Entry 8DJW (X-ray diffraction, 1.80 A resolution); this record covers chain A.

# Chain A
Molecule: L-ascorbate peroxidase
From: Sorghum bicolor
Notes: EC 1.11.1.11
Reference sequence: C5WNL8 (C5WNL8_SORBI); residues 1-250 here = UniProt positions 1-250
Sequence (250 residues; each row starts with the number of its first residue):
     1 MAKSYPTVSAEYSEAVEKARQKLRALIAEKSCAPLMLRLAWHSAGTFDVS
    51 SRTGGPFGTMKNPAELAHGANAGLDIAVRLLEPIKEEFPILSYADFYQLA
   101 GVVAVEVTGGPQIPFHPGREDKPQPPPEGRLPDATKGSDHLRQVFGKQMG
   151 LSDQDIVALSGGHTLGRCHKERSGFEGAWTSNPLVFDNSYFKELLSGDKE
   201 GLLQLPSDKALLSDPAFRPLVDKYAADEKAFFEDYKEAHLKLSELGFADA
Metal / ion sites: heme Fe: His163 (together with oxygen molecule); Na+: Thr164, Thr180, Asn182, Val185
Ligand contacts: heme / oxygen molecule: Pro34, Leu35, Leu37, Arg38, Trp41, His42, Pro132, Asp133, Ala134, Leu141, Phe145, Leu159, Ser160, Gly162, His163, Leu165, Gly166, Arg167, Cys168, His169, Arg172, Ser173, Phe175, Trp179, Leu205, Ser207, Tyr235
Reported in the primary citation:
  - binding site for oxygen molecule: Arg38, Trp41, His42
  - catalytic residues: Arg38, Trp41, His42
  - mutagenesis - R38L, W41F, H42A, R172A: decreased catalytic activity on ascorbate
  - mutagenesis - R172A: decreased catalytic activity on p-coumarate
  - mutagenesis - W41F, H42A: decreased catalytic activity on polymerization

# Overview
Bound to chain A: heme / oxygen molecule. Thr164, Thr180, Asn182 and Val185 form the Na+ site. From the paper:
catalytic residues Arg38, Trp41 and His42; R38L, W41F and H42A, among others, reduce catalytic activity on
ascorbate.
Chain A is L-ascorbate peroxidase (Sorghum bicolor); the structure, Cytosolic ascorbate peroxidase from
Sorghum bicolor - hydroperoxo complex, was determined by X-ray diffraction, deposited together with 8DJR,
8DJS, 8DJT, 8DJU and 8DJX.
